Entry 7U1A (electron microscopy, 3.30 A resolution); this record covers chains E and J of the 11 polymer chains in the assembly.

# Chain E
Protein: Replication factor C subunit 5
Source organism: Saccharomyces cerevisiae
UniProt: P38251 (RFC5_YEAST); numbering as in UniProt (aligned over 1-354)
Chain sequence (354 residues; each row starts with the number of its first residue):
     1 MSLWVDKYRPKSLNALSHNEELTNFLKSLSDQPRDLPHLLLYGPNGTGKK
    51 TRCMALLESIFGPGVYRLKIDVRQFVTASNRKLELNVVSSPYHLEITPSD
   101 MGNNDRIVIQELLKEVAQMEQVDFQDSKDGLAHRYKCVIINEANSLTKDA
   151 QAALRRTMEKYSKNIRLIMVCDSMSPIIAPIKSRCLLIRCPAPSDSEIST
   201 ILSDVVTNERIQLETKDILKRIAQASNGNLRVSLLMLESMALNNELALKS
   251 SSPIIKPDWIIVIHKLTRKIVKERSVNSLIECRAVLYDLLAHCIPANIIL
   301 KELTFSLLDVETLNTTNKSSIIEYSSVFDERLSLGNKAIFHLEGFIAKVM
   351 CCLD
Disordered / not traced: 1-3, 121-133, 354
Residues lining bound ligands:
  - ADP (adenosine-5'-diphosphate): Val5, Tyr8, Arg9, Pro10, Leu16, Ser17, His18, Asn45, Gly46, Thr47, Gly48, Lys49, Lys50, Thr51, Arg52, Ile201, Leu230, Arg231
  - ATP-gamma-S (AGS; phosphothiophosphoric acid-adenylate ester): Arg155, Glu159, Pro180, Arg184
Curated features (UniProtKB/Swiss-Prot):
  - binding site (ATP): Val5, Ser17, Gly43 to Thr51, Arg231
What the authors report for this chain:
  - binding site for DNA - Template (chain J): Ser79, Asn104

# Chain J
Molecule: DNA - Template
Sequence (50 nucleotides; row label = number of the first residue in the row):
     1 TTGTGGGTAGATAAATACAGACCTAAGTCCTTGAATGCCGCGTGCGTCCC
Disordered / not traced: 1-11, 42-50

# How chain E and chain J interact
Pairs across the interface (7):
  Thr77(E) - DA26(J)  hydrogen bond to the phosphate
  Ala78(E) - DG27(J)  phosphate contact
  Ser79(E) - DA26(J)  phosphate contact
  Asn103(E) - DA25(J)  base contact
  Asn104(E) - DA25(J)  phosphate contact
  Asn104(E) - DA26(J)  phosphate contact
  Arg106(E) - DG27(J)  salt bridge to the phosphate
Other interface residues (no listed pair), chain E (7 interface residues in all): Lys337
Other interface residues (no listed pair), chain J (4 interface residues in all): DC23

# Summary
The interface between chain E and chain J involves 7 residues on one side and 4 on the other; the contacts
include 1 hydrogen bond and 1 salt bridge. Among the polar pairs are Thr77(E)-DA26(J) and Arg106(E)-DG27(J).
From the paper: a binding site for DNA - Template (chain J) at Ser79(E) and Asn104(E).
Here chain E is Replication factor C subunit 5 (Saccharomyces cerevisiae) and chain J is DNA - Template. Entry
7U1A (RFC:PCNA bound to dsDNA with a ssDNA gap of six nucleotides) was determined by electron microscopy,
deposited together with 7U19 and 7U1P.
